Entry 6LM0 (X-ray diffraction, 2.65 A resolution); this record covers chains A and C of the 3 polymer chains in the assembly.

[Chain A (and C)]
Molecule: Rhodopsin
Source organism: Calothrix sp. NIES-2098
Notes: chain C of this document is another copy of the same molecule, construct and numbering; everything in this record applies to it too
UniProt: A0A1Z4FUT4 (A0A1Z4FUT4_9CYAN); residues 1-247 here = UniProt positions 1-247
Amino-acid sequence (254 residues; each row starts with the number of its first residue; numbers below 1 keep their minus sign (Gly-6 is residue -6)):
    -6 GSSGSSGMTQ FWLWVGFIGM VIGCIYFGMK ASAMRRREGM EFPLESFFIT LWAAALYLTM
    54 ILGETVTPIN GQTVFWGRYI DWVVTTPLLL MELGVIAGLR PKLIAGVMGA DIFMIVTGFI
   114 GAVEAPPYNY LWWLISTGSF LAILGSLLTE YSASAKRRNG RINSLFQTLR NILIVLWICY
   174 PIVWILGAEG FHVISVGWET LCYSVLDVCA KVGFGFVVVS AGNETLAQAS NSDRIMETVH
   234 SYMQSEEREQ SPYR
Unresolved in the structure: -6 to -2, 239-247 (chain C: -6 to -2, 241-247)
Construct notes: expression tag (-6 to 0)
Glycans and other covalent adducts: retinal (RET) linked to Lys204
Ligand contacts:
  - tetradecane (C14), molecule 1: Phe40, Phe41, Leu44
  - tetradecane (C14), molecule 2: Gly99, Val100, Ala103, Phe106, Ile128, Gly131, Ser132, Ala135, Ser139, Glu143
  - retinal (RET): Tyr72, Trp75, Thr78, Thr79, Leu82, Met107, Ile108, Gly111, Trp126, Ser129, Thr130, Phe133, Trp170, Tyr173, Pro174, Trp177, Asp200, Ala203
What the authors report for this chain:
  - binding site for retinal: Lys204
  - contacts within the chain: Asp74-Lys204 (water-mediated contact), Asp200-Lys204 (water-mediated contact)

[How chain A and chain C interact]
Residue-residue contacts (31):
  Arg28(A) with Arg93(C), hydrogen bond (backbone-side chain); Leu96(C); Thr142(C); Glu143(C), salt bridge; Tyr235(C)
  Arg29(A) with Arg93(C); Arg150(C); Tyr235(C), hydrogen bond (side chain-backbone); Met236(C); Ser238(C), hydrogen bond (side chain-backbone)
  Arg30(A) with Arg93(C), hydrogen bond (backbone-side chain); Met236(C); Glu239(C), salt bridge
  Glu31(A) with Met236(C)
  Met33(A) with Arg93(C)
  Glu34(A) with Lys95(C), salt bridge
  Phe41(A) with Gly99(C); Gly102(C); Ala103(C)
  Leu44(A) with Phe106(C), hydrophobic
  Ala48(A) with Phe106(C), hydrophobic; Trp125(C)
  Leu51(A) with Trp125(C), hydrophobic; Ile128(C), hydrophobic
  Thr52(A) with Trp125(C)
  Leu55(A) with Tyr121(C), hydrophobic; Leu124(C), hydrophobic; Trp125(C)
  Glu57(A) with Ile113(C); Glu117(C); Trp125(C), hydrogen bond
Also at the interface, not in a pair above, chain A (16 interface residues in all): Leu37, Trp45, Ser223
Also at the interface, not in a pair above, chain C (22 interface residues in all): Val109, Glu240

[Overview]
16 residues of chain A and 22 residues of chain C are in contact; the contacts include 5 hydrogen bonds and 3
salt bridges. Among the polar pairs are Arg28(A)-Glu143(C), Arg30(A)-Glu239(C) and Glu34(A)-Lys95(C). Bound to
chain A: tetradecane. From the paper: a binding site for retinal at Lys204(A); contacts within the chain
involving Asp74(A), Lys204(A) and Asp200(A).
Both chains are Rhodopsin (Calothrix sp. NIES-2098). Entry 6LM0 (The crystal structure of cyanorhodopsin (CyR)
N2098R from cyanobacteria Calothrix sp. NIES-2098) was determined by X-ray diffraction together with 6LM1 from
the same study.
